Entry 3CCX (X-ray diffraction, 2.30 A resolution); this record covers chain A.

== Chain A ==
Molecule: Cytochrome C peroxidase
Source organism: Saccharomyces cerevisiae
Notes: EC 1.11.1.5
UniProtKB: P00431 (CCPR_YEAST); residues 4-294 here correspond to UniProt positions 71-361 (UniProt number = residue number + 67)
Chain sequence (294 residues; each row starts with the number of its first residue):
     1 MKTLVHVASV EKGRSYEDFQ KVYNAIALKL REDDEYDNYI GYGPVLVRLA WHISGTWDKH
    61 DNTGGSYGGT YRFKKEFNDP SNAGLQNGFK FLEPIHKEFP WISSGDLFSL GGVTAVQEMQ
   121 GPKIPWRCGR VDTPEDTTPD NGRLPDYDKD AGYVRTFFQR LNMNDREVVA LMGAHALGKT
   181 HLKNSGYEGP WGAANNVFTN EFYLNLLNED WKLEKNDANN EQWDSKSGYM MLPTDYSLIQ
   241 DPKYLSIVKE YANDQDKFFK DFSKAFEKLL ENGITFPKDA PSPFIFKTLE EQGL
Not modelled in the structure: 1-3
Sequence notes: conflict Ile53 (Thr120 in P00431), Tyr147 (Ala214 in P00431), Gly152 (Asp219 in P00431)
Bound ions: heme Fe near His175 (its only coordinating residue here)
Residues lining bound ligands: heme (HEM): Pro44, Val45, Val47, Arg48, Trp51, Pro145, Asp146, Tyr147, Phe158, Leu171, Met172, Ala174, His175, Leu177, Gly178, Lys179, Thr180, His181, Asn184, Ser185, Trp191, Leu232, Thr234, Phe262, Phe266
Swiss-Prot annotation at these positions:
  - active site: His52 (Proton acceptor), Trp191 (Tryptophan radical intermediate)
  - binding site (heme b): His175
  - site: Arg48 (Transition state stabilizer)
  - modified residue: Tyr153 (Phosphotyrosine)

== Summary ==
Ligands of chain A: heme. Curated annotation (UniProt) lists active-site residues His52 and Trp191 and heme
b-binding residue His175.
Chain A is Cytochrome C peroxidase (Saccharomyces cerevisiae); the structure, Altering substrate specificity
at the heme edge of cytochrome C peroxidase, was determined by X-ray diffraction, deposited together with
4CCX.
